Entry 4RU9 (X-ray diffraction, 2.65 A resolution); this record covers chains A and P of the 3 polymer chains in the assembly.

[Chain A]
Name: DNA polymerase eta
From: Homo sapiens
Notes: EC 2.7.7.7
UniProt: Q9Y253 (POLH_HUMAN); residue numbers follow UniProt; this construct covers 1-432
Amino-acid sequence (432 residues; row label = number of the first residue in the row):
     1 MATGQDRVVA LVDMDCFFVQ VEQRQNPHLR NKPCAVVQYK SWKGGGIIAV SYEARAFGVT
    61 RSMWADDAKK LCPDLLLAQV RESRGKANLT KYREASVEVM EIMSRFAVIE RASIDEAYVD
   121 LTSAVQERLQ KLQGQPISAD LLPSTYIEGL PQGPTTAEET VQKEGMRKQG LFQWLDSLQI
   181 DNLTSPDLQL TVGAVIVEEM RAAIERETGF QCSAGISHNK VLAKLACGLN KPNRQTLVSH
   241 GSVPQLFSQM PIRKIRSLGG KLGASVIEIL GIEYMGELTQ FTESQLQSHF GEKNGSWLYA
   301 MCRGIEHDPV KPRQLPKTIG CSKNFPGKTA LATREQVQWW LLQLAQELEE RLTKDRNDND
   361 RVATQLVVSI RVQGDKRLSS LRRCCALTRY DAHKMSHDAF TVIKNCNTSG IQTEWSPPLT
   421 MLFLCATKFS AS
Not modelled in the structure: 155-159
Metal / ion sites: Mg2+ site 1: Asp13, Met14, Asp115 (together with 0KX); Mg2+ site 2: Asp13, Asp115, Glu116 (together with 0KX) (shared with DT8(P) of chain P)
Small-molecule neighbours: 0KX (2'-deoxy-5'-O-[(R)-hydroxy{[(R)-hydroxy(phosphonooxy)phosphoryl]amino}phosphoryl]cytidine): Asp13, Met14, Asp15, Cys16, Phe17, Phe18, Ile48, Ala49, Tyr52, Arg55, Arg61, Ile114, Asp115, Glu116, Lys231
UniProt features mapped onto this chain:
  - binding site (Mg(2+)): Asp13, Met14, Asp115, Glu116
  - binding site (Mn(2+)): Asp13, Met14, Asp115, Glu116
  - binding site (a 2'-deoxyribonucleoside 5'-triphosphate): Arg61
From the paper describing this entry:
  - binding site for Nucleic acids Template: CAT(MF7)ATGACGCT: Gln38
  - binding site for 0KX: Arg61

[Chain P]
Molecule: Nucleic acids Primar: AGCGTCAT
Sequence (8 nucleotides; each row starts with the number of its first residue):
     1 AGCGTCAT
Metal / ion sites: Mg2+: DT8 (together with 0KX) (shared with Asp13(A), Asp115(A), Glu116(A) of chain A)

[Chain A / chain P interface]
Contacting residue pairs (24; chain A residue first):
  Ser113(A) - DT8(P)  hydrogen bond to the phosphate
  Asp115(A) - DT8(P)  phosphate contact
  Glu116(A) - DT8(P)  phosphate contact
  Lys224(A) - DA7(P)  phosphate contact
  Lys224(A) - DT8(P)  salt bridge to the phosphate
  Arg256(A) - DA7(P)  phosphate contact
  Ser257(A) - DC6(P)  phosphate contact
  Ser257(A) - DA7(P)  hydrogen bond to the phosphate
  Leu258(A) - DA7(P)  phosphate contact
  Gly259(A) - DA7(P)  hydrogen bond to the phosphate
  Gly260(A) - DC6(P)  phosphate contact
  Gly260(A) - DA7(P)  phosphate contact
  Lys261(A) - DT5(P)  salt bridge to the phosphate
  Lys261(A) - DC6(P)  hydrogen bond to the phosphate
  Leu262(A) - DC6(P)  hydrogen bond to the phosphate
  Leu378(A) - DC6(P)  base contact
  Ser380(A) - DC3(P)  phosphate contact
  Leu381(A) - DC3(P)  phosphate contact
  Arg382(A) - DG2(P)  sugar contact
  Arg382(A) - DC3(P)  hydrogen bond to the phosphate
  Arg382(A) - DG4(P)  base contact
  Arg383(A) - DG2(P)  salt bridge to the phosphate
  Arg383(A) - DC3(P)  salt bridge to the phosphate
  Cys384(A) - DG2(P)  phosphate contact
Also at the interface, not in a pair above, chain A (19 interface residues in all): Asp13, Ile255

[In short]
19 residues of chain A face 7 of chain P across their interface, with 6 hydrogen bonds and 4 salt bridges.
Polar pairs include Ser113(A)-DT8(P), Ser257(A)-DA7(P) and Gly259(A)-DA7(P). Chain A binds compound 0KX. The
paper reports a binding site for Nucleic acids Template: CAT(MF7)ATGACGCT at Gln38(A); a binding site for 0KX
at Arg61(A).
Chain A is DNA polymerase eta (Homo sapiens) and chain P is Nucleic acids Primar: AGCGTCAT; the structure,
Crystal structure of human DNA polymerase eta inserting dCMPNPP opposite a MeFapy-dG adducted DNA template,
was determined by X-ray diffraction together with 4RUA and 4RUC from the same study.
